Entry 6ZNY (X-ray diffraction, 1.50 A resolution); this record covers chains AAA and CCC of the 3 polymer chains in the assembly.

Chain AAA:
Molecule: Urease subunit gamma
From: Sporosarcina pasteurii
Notes: EC 3.5.1.5
UniProt: A0A0H3YGY5 (A0A0H3YGY5_SPOPA); residues 1-100 here = UniProt positions 1-100
Sequence (100 residues; each row starts with the number of its first residue):
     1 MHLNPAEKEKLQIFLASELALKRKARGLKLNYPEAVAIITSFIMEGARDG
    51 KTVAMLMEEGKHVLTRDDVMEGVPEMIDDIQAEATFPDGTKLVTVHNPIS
Modified residues: M1 (N-carboxymethionine; CXM)

Chain CCC:
Molecule: Urease subunit alpha
From: Sporosarcina pasteurii
Notes: EC 3.5.1.5
UniProt: A0A0H3YL32 (A0A0H3YL32_SPOPA); residue numbers follow UniProt; this construct covers 1-570
Sequence (570 residues; row label = number of the first residue in the row):
     1 MKINRQQYAESYGPTVGDQVRLADTDLWIEVEKDYTTYGDEANFGGGKVL
    51 REGMGENGTYTRTENVLDLLLTNALILDYTGIYKADIGVKDGYIVGIGKG
   101 GNPDIMDGVTPNMIVGTATEVIAAEGKIVTAGGIDTHVHFINPDQVDVAL
   151 ANGITTLFGGGTGPAEGSKATTVTPGPWNIEKMLKSTEGLPINVGILGKG
   201 HGSSIAPIMEQIDAGAAGLKIHEDWGATPASIDRSLTVADEADVQVAIHS
   251 DTLNEAGFLEDTLRAINGRVIHSFHVEGAGGGHAPDIMAMAGHPNVLPSS
   301 TNPTRPFTVNTIDEHLDMLMVCHHLKQNIPEDVAFADSRIRPETIAAEDI
   351 LHDLGIISMMSTDALAMGRAGEMVLRTWQTADKMKKQRGPLAEEKNGSDN
   401 FRAKRYVSKYTINPAIAQGIAHEVGSIEEGKFADLVLWEPKFFGVKADRV
   451 IKGGIIAYAQIGDPSASIPTPQPVMGRRMYGTVGDLIHDTNITFMSKSSI
   501 QQGVPAKLGLKRRIGTVKNCRNIGKKDMKWNDVTTDIDINPETYEVKVDG
   551 EVLTCEPVKELPMAQRYFLF
Modified residues: K220 (lysine nz-carboxylic acid; KCX); C322 (3-methylcatechol cysteine; QNW)
Bound ions: Ni2+ site 1: H137, H139, K220, D363 (together with hydroxide ion); Ni2+ site 2: K220, H249, H275 (together with hydroxide ion)
Residues lining bound ligands: hydroxide ion (OH): H137, H139, K220, H249, H275, G280, D363

Interface between chain AAA and chain CCC:
Pairs across the interface (39):
  A6(AAA) - S465(CCC)
  E9(AAA) - P464(CCC)
  E9(AAA) - P473(CCC)
  E9(AAA) - R477(CCC)  salt bridge
  K10(AAA) - D463(CCC)  salt bridge
  Q12(AAA) - M475(CCC)
  I13(AAA) - Q472(CCC)
  I13(AAA) - P473(CCC)
  L19(AAA) - L569(CCC)  hydrophobic
  L19(AAA) - F570(CCC)  hydrophobic
  R23(AAA) - L569(CCC)  hydrogen bond (side chain-backbone)
  R23(AAA) - F570(CCC)
  N31(AAA) - Q565(CCC)  hydrogen bond (side chain-backbone)
  N31(AAA) - R566(CCC)
  N31(AAA) - F568(CCC)  hydrogen bond (side chain-backbone)
  Y32(AAA) - F442(CCC)  hydrophobic
  Y32(AAA) - R566(CCC)  hydrogen bond (backbone-backbone)
  P33(AAA) - R566(CCC)
  P33(AAA) - Y567(CCC)
  P33(AAA) - F568(CCC)
  P33(AAA) - L569(CCC)
  V36(AAA) - Q472(CCC)
  T40(AAA) - Q472(CCC)
  M70(AAA) - Q565(CCC)
  M70(AAA) - R566(CCC)
  E71(AAA) - R566(CCC)  hydrogen bond (backbone-side chain)
  V73(AAA) - R566(CCC)
  M76(AAA) - K441(CCC)  hydrogen bond (backbone-side chain)
  M76(AAA) - R566(CCC)
  M76(AAA) - Y567(CCC)  hydrophobic
  Q81(AAA) - I468(CCC)
  Q81(AAA) - T470(CCC)  hydrogen bond
  Q81(AAA) - P471(CCC)
  Q81(AAA) - Q472(CCC)  hydrogen bond (backbone-backbone)
  E83(AAA) - A466(CCC)
  E83(AAA) - S467(CCC)  hydrogen bond
  L92(AAA) - S467(CCC)
  L92(AAA) - I468(CCC)  hydrophobic
  L92(AAA) - P471(CCC)  hydrophobic
Also at the interface, not in a pair above, chain AAA (24 interface residues in all): A16, E34, M44, D78, A82

Overview:
Chain AAA and chain CCC form an interface of 24 and 20 residues respectively, with 9 hydrogen bonds and 2 salt
bridges. Among the polar pairs are E9(AAA)-R477(CCC), K10(AAA)-D463(CCC) and R23(AAA)-L569(CCC). Bound to
chain CCC: hydroxide ion.
Chain AAA is Urease subunit gamma and chain CCC is Urease subunit alpha, both from Sporosarcina pasteurii; the
structure, 1.50 A resolution 3-methylcatechol (3-methylbenzene-1,2-diol) inhibited Sporosarcina pasteurii
urease, was determined by X-ray diffraction (same publication as 6ZNZ, 6ZO0, 6ZO1, 6ZO2 and 6ZO3).
